4EKD - chains A and B; structure by X-ray diffraction, 2.71 A resolution.

[Chain A]
Name: Guanine nucleotide-binding protein G(q) subunit alpha
From: Mus musculus
Notes: EC 3.6.5.1
UniProtKB: P21279 (GNAQ_MOUSE); numbering as in UniProt (aligned over 18-359)
Amino-acid sequence (347 residues; each row starts with the number of its first residue):
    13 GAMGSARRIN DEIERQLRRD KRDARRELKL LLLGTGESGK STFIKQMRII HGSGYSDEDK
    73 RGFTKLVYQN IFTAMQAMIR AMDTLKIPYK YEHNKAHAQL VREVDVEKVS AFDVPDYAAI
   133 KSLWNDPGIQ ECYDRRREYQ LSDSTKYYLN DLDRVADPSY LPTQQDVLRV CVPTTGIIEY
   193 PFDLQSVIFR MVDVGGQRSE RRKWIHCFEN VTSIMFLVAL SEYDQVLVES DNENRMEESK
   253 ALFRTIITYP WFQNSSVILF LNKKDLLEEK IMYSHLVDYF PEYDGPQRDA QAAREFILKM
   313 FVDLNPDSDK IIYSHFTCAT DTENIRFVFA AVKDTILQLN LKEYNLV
Unresolved in the structure: 13-36, 355-359
Construct notes: expression tag (13-17); engineered mutation Asp-125 (Glu in P21279), Val-126 (Asn in P21279), Asp-128 (Tyr in P21279), Tyr-129 (Val in P21279), Ala-130 (Asp in P21279), Cys-183 (Arg in P21279)
UniProt features mapped onto this chain:
  - region: Lys-41 to Thr-54 (G1 motif), Asp-178 to Val-182, Val-184 to Thr-186 (G2 motif), Phe-201 to Arg-210 (G3 motif), Ile-270 to Asp-277 (G4 motif), Thr-329 to Thr-334 (G5 motif)
  - binding site (GTP): Ser-50, Gly-51, Lys-52, Ser-53, Thr-54, Ser-156, Leu-180, Arg-181, Asn-274, Lys-275, Asp-277, Ala-331
  - binding site (Mg(2+)): Ser-53, Thr-186
  - modified residue: Gln-209 (5-glutamyl histamine)
  - mutagenesis: His-218 (H218A: Reduced ability to activate phospholipase PLCB3)
Bound ions: Mg2+: Ser-53, Thr-186 (together with GDP); Co2+ site 1: His-105, His-109; Co2+ site 2: Asp-319, Asp-321
Residues lining bound ligands:
  - tetrafluoroaluminate: Thr-47, Gly-48, Glu-49, Lys-52, Ser-53, Val-184, Pro-185, Thr-186, Asp-205, Val-206, Gly-207, Gly-208, Gln-209
  - GDP (guanosine-5'-diphosphate): Thr-47, Gly-48, Glu-49, Ser-50, Gly-51, Lys-52, Ser-53, Thr-54, Ser-154, Asp-155, Ser-156, Leu-180, Arg-181, Val-182, Cys-183, Val-184, Thr-186, Asn-274, Lys-275, Asp-277, Leu-278, Thr-329, Cys-330, Ala-331, Thr-332
From the paper describing this entry:
  - Co2+ coordination: His-105, His-109
  - conformationally variable residues (loop rearrangement): Asp-117 to Pro-127, Ser-242 to Glu-245
  - mutagenesis - R183C: unchanged binding to Regulator of G-protein signaling 2 (chain B)
  - mutagenesis - E119A/K120A (3-fold): increased catalytic activity with Regulator of G-protein signaling 2 (chain B)
  - mutagenesis - L78V, R214K: unchanged catalytic activity with Regulator of G-protein signaling 2 (chain B)
  - mutagenesis - Q81S: decreased catalytic activity with Regulator of G-protein signaling 2 (chain B)
  - specificity-determining residues: Pro-185 (proposed by the authors, not directly observed)

[Chain B]
Name: Regulator of G-protein signaling 2
From: Homo sapiens
Notes: fragment: RGS domain
UniProtKB: P41220 (RGS2_HUMAN); numbering as in UniProt (aligned over 72-203)
Amino-acid sequence (137 residues; numbered 67 to 203; the number before each row is that of its first residue):
    67 GEFGSPSPEE AQLWSEAFDE LLASKYGLAA FRAFLKSEFC EENIEFWLAC EDFKKTKSPQ
   127 KLSSKARKIY TDFIEKEAPK EINIDFQTKT LIAQNIQEAT SGCFTTAQKR VYSLMENNSY
   187 PRFLESEFYQ DLCKKPQ
Unresolved in the structure: 67-68, 201-203
Construct notes: expression tag (67-71)
UniProt features mapped onto this chain:
  - region: Leu-79 to Cys-116 (Necessary to inhibit protein synthesis)
  - natural variant: Gln-78 (Q78H: Found in hypertensive patients), Ala-99 (A99G: No effect on down-regulation of angiotensin-activated signaling pathway), Ile-110 (I110V: No effect on down-regulation of angiotensin-activated signaling pathway), Arg-188 (R188H: Decreased down-regulation of angiotensin-activated signaling pathway), Gln-196 (Q196R: No effect on down-regulation of angiotensin-activated signaling pathway)
  - mutagenesis: Leu-79 (L79A: Near loss of EIF2B5 binding and inhibition of in vitro translation; when associated with E-86; L-87; S-90; K-102; F-105; I-110; E-111 and L-114), Glu-86 (E86A: Near loss of EIF2B5 binding and inhibition of in vitro translation; when associated with L-79; L-87; S-90; K-102; F-105; I-110; E-111 and L-114), Leu-87 (L87A: Near loss of EIF2B5 binding and inhibition of in vitro translation; when associated with L-79; E-86; S-90; K-102; F-105; I-110; E-111 and L-114), Ser-90 (S90A: Near loss of EIF2B5 binding and inhibition of in vitro translation; when associated with L-79; E-86; L-87; K-102; F-105; I-110; E-111 and L-114), Lys-102 (K102A: Near loss of EIF2B5 binding and inhibition of in vitro translation; when associated with L-79; E-86; L-87; S-90; F-105; I-110; E-111 and L-114), Phe-105 (F105A: Near loss of EIF2B5 binding and inhibition of in vitro translation; when associated with L-79; E-86; L-87; S-90; K-102; I-110; E-111 and L-114), Cys-106 (C106S: Changes specificity and confers GNAI1 binding; when associated with D-184. Strongly increases affinity for GNAI1 and GNAI3; when associated with D-184 and K-191), Ile-110 (I110A: Near loss of EIF2B5 binding and inhibition of in vitro translation; when associated with L-79; E-86; L-87; S-90; K-102; F-105; E-111 and L-114), Glu-111 (E111A: Near loss of EIF2B5 binding and inhibition of in vitro translation; when associated with L-79; E-86; L-87; S-90; K-102; F-105; I-110 and L-114), Leu-114 (L114A: Near loss of EIF2B5 binding and inhibition of in vitro translation; when associated with L-79; E-86; L-87; S-90; K-102; F-105; I-110 and E-111), Asn-149 (N149A: Decreases GTPase accelerating function but has no effect on translation inhibitory activity, suggesting that its role in translation is independent of its effects on G proteins), Asn-184 (N184D: Changes specificity and confers GNAI1 binding; when associated with D-184. Strongly increases affinity for GNAI1 and GNAI3; when associated with S-106 and K-191), 1 further mutagenesis entry in UniProt
From the paper describing this entry:
  - contacts within the chain: Asn-184/Arg-188
  - conformationally variable residues (helix shift): Ile-150 to Thr-171, Tyr-178 to Phe-189
  - mutagenesis - K175A, E182A: unchanged binding to Guanine nucleotide-binding protein G(q) subunit alpha (chain A)
  - specificity-determining residues: Ser-179, Asn-183
  - specificity-determining residues: Cys-106, Asn-184 (proposed by the authors, not directly observed)
  - mutagenesis - K175A, E182A: unchanged catalytic activity with Guanine nucleotide-binding protein G(q) subunit alpha (chain A)

[Chain A / chain B interface]
Pairs across the interface - 41 pairs, chain A then chain B:
  Lys-77(A) with Glu-182(B), salt bridge
  Leu-78(A) with Asn-183(B)
  Gln-81(A) with Ser-179(B); Glu-182(B), hydrogen bond; Asn-183(B)
  Thr-85(A) with Arg-176(B)
  Arg-92(A) with Gln-153(B), hydrogen bond
  Asp-117(A) with Lys-175(B), salt bridge
  Glu-119(A) with Lys-175(B); Tyr-178(B); Ser-179(B)
  Val-184(A) with Asn-183(B); Asn-184(B)
  Pro-185(A) with Leu-180(B); Asn-184(B)
  Thr-186(A) with Asn-149(B)
  Thr-187(A) with Cys-106(B); Asn-109(B); Asn-184(B)
  Gly-188(A) with Glu-104(B); Phe-105(B)
  Ile-189(A) with Glu-104(B), hydrogen bond (backbone-backbone)
  Ile-190(A) with Arg-188(B)
  Tyr-192(A) with Arg-188(B)
  Gln-209(A) with Asn-149(B), hydrogen bond
  Ser-211(A) with Glu-147(B); Asn-149(B)
  Glu-212(A) with Glu-108(B); Asn-149(B)
  Arg-214(A) with Glu-108(B), salt bridge; Pro-145(B), hydrogen bond (side chain-backbone); Lys-146(B); Glu-147(B), hydrogen bond (side chain-backbone)
  Lys-215(A) with Phe-105(B), hydrogen bond (side chain-backbone); Cys-106(B); Glu-108(B), salt bridge
  His-218(A) with Phe-105(B)
  Val-240(A) with Phe-152(B), hydrogen bond (backbone-backbone)
  Glu-241(A) with Phe-152(B)
  Ser-242(A) with Phe-152(B)
  Asp-243(A) with Phe-152(B)
Interface residues without a listed pair, chain B (23 interface residues in all): Ala-144, Ile-148, Asp-151
The authors on this interface:
  - pairs named by the authors: Gln-209(A)/Asn-149(B), Cys-106(B)/Thr-187(A), Asn-184(B)/Thr-187(A)
  - interface residues, chain A: Leu-78(A), Gln-81(A), Asp-117(A), Glu-119(A), Thr-187(A), Arg-214(A)
  - interface residues, chain B: Lys-175(B), Ser-179(B), Glu-182(B), Asn-183(B)
  - hot spots on chain B (mutagenesis) - S179D (60-fold), S179K (13- and 8-fold), S179N (2-fold), N183A (5.5 fold), N183K (26-fold): decreased binding to Guanine nucleotide-binding protein G(q) subunit alpha (chain A)
  - hot spots on chain B (mutagenesis) - S179D (50-fold), S179K (8-fold), S179N (2-fold), N183A (2-fold), N183K (8-fold): decreased catalytic activity with Guanine nucleotide-binding protein G(q) subunit alpha (chain A)
  - hot spots on chain B (mutagenesis) - S179M, N183F (2-fold): increased binding to Guanine nucleotide-binding protein G(q) subunit alpha (chain A)
  - hot spots on chain B (mutagenesis) - S179M, N183F (10-fold): increased catalytic activity with Guanine nucleotide-binding protein G(q) subunit alpha (chain A)

[In short]
25 residues of chain A and 23 residues of chain B are in contact; the contacts include 8 hydrogen bonds and 4
salt bridges. Among the polar pairs are Lys-77(A)/Glu-182(B), Asp-117(A)/Lys-175(B) and Arg-214(A)/Glu-108(B).
The paper describes contacts between Gln-209(A) and Asn-149(B), Cys-106(B) and Thr-187(A) and Asn-184(B) and
Thr-187(A). From the paper: S179D, S179K and S179N of chain B, among others, reduce binding to Guanine
nucleotide-binding protein G(q) subunit alpha (chain A); interface residues Leu-78(A), Gln-81(A) and
Lys-175(B) among others; 14 substitutions were tested in all.
Chain A is Guanine nucleotide-binding protein G(q) subunit alpha (Mus musculus) and chain B is Regulator of
G-protein signaling 2 (Homo sapiens); the structure, Structure of human regulator of G protein signaling 2
(RGS2) in complex with murine Galpha-q(R183C), was determined by X-ray diffraction (same publication as 4EKC).
